9CV7 - chains B and D of the 5 polymer chains in the assembly; structure by electron microscopy, 3.80 A resolution.

# Chain B
Name: ZM233 NFL TD CC3+ gp140
Source organism: Human immunodeficiency virus 1
Chain sequence (661 residues; each row starts with the number of its first residue; note: 54 numbers in that range are skipped by the numbering (no residue carries them; nothing is unmodelled there); a row labelled like 184A-184F holds insertion residues (184A, then the next letters in order)):
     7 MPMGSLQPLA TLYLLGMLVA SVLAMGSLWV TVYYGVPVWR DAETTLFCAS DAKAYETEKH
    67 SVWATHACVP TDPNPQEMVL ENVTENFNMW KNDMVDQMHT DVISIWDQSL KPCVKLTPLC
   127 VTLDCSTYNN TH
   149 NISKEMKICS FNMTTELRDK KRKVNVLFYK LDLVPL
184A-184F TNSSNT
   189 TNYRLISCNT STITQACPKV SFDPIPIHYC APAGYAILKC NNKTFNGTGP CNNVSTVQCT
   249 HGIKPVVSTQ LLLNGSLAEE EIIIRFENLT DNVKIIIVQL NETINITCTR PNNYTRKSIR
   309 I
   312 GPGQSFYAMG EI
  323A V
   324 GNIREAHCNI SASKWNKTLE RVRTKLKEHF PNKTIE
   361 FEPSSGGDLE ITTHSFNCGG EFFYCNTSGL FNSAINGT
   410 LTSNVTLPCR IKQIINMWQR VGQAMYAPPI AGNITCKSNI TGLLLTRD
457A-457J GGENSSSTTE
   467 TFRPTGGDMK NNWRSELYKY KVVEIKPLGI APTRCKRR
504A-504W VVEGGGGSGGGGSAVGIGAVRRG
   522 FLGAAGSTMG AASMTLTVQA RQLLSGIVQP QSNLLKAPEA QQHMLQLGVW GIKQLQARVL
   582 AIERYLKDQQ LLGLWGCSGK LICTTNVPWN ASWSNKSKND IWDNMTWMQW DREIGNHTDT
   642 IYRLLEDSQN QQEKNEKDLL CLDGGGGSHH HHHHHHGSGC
Disordered / not traced: 7-30, 184A-184F, 457A-457J, 504A-504W, 547-569, 664-681
Disulfides: Cys54-Cys74, Cys119-Cys205, Cys126-Cys196, Cys131-Cys157, Cys218-Cys247, Cys228-Cys239, Cys296-Cys331, Cys378-Cys445, Cys385-Cys418, Cys598-Cys604
Covalent attachments: N-acetylglucosamine (NAG) linked to Asn160, Asn197, Asn229, Asn230, Asn234, Asn262, Asn289, Asn301, Asn332, Asn386, Asn448, Asn611

# Chain D
Name: ZM233 NFL TD CC3+ gp140
Source organism: Human immunodeficiency virus 1
Chain sequence (661 residues; row label = number of the first residue in the row; note: 58 numbers in that range are skipped by the numbering (no residue carries them; nothing is unmodelled there); a row labelled like 184A-184F holds insertion residues (184A, then the next letters in order)):
     7 MPMGSLQPLA TLYLLGMLVA SVLAMGSLWV TVYYGVPVWR DAETTLFCAS DAKAYETEKH
    67 SVWATHACVP TDPNPQEMVL ENVTENFNMW KNDMVDQMHT DVISIWDQSL KPCVKLTPLC
   127 VTLDCSTYNN TH
   149 NISKEMKICS FNMTTELRDK KRKVNVLFYK LDLVPL
184A-184F TNSSNT
   189 TNYRLISCNT STITQACPKV SFDPIPIHYC APAGYAILKC NNKTFNGTGP CNNVSTVQCT
   249 HGIKPVVSTQ LLLNGSLAEE EIIIRFENLT DNVKIIIVQL NETINITCTR PNNYTRKSIR
   309 I
   312 GPGQSFYAMG EI
  323A V
   324 GNIREAHCNI SASKWNKTLE RVRTKLKEHF PNKTIE
   361 FEPSSGGDLE ITTHSFNCGG EFFYCNTSGL FNSAINGT
   410 LTSNVTLPCR IKQIINMWQR VGQAMYAPPI AGNITCKSNI TGLLLTRD
457A-457J GGENSSSTTE
   467 TFRPTGGDMK NNWRSELYKY KVVEIKPLGI APTRCKR
503A-503Z RVVEGGGGSGGGGSAVGIGAVRRGFL
  504A G
   525 AAGSTMGAAS MTLTVQARQL LSGIVQPQSN LLKAPEAQQH MLQLGVWGIK QLQARVLAIE
   585 RYLKDQQLLG LWGCSGKLIC TTNVPWNASW SNKSKNDIWD NMTWMQWDRE IGNHTDTIYR
   645 LLEDSQNQQE KNEKDLLCLD GGGGSHHHHH HHHGSGC
Disordered / not traced: 7-32, 57-67, 184A-184F, 457A-457J, 503A-503Z, 504A, 546-570, 660-681
Disulfides: Cys54-Cys74, Cys119-Cys205, Cys126-Cys196, Cys131-Cys157, Cys218-Cys247, Cys228-Cys239, Cys296-Cys331, Cys378-Cys445, Cys385-Cys418, Cys598-Cys604
Covalent attachments: N-acetylglucosamine (NAG) linked to Asn160, Asn197, Asn230, Asn234, Asn241, Asn262, Asn289, Asn332, Asn386

# Chain B / chain D interface
Cross-chain cystine bridges: Cys662(B)-Cys501(D)
Contacting residue pairs - 42 pairs, chain B then chain D:
  Thr123(B) - Arg166(D)  hydrogen bond (backbone-side chain)
  Cys126(B) - Leu165(D)
  Cys126(B) - Arg166(D)  hydrogen bond (backbone-backbone)
  Val127(B) - Asp167(D)
  Thr128(B) - Asp167(D)
  Arg192(B) - Glu164(D)  salt bridge
  Cys196(B) - Glu164(D)
  Cys196(B) - Arg308(D)
  Cys196(B) - Pro313(D)
  Cys196(B) - Gly314(D)
  Asn197(B) - Glu164(D)
  Asn197(B) - Arg308(D)  hydrogen bond (backbone-side chain)
  Asn197(B) - Gly314(D)
  Thr198(B) - Gly314(D)
  Thr200(B) - Pro313(D)
  Leu576(B) - Leu576(D)  hydrophobic
  Val580(B) - Leu576(D)  hydrophobic
  Leu581(B) - Arg579(D)
  Glu584(B) - Arg579(D)  salt bridge
  Leu587(B) - Leu545(D)
  Leu587(B) - Ile583(D)  hydrophobic
  Leu587(B) - Leu587(D)  hydrophobic
  Lys588(B) - Leu545(D)
  Gln591(B) - Tyr40(D)
  Gln591(B) - Leu545(D)
  Gln591(B) - Tyr586(D)  hydrogen bond
  Leu595(B) - Ala541(D)  hydrophobic
  Leu595(B) - Arg542(D)
  Arg644(B) - Arg542(D)
  Glu647(B) - Thr538(D)  hydrogen bond
  Glu647(B) - Arg542(D)  salt bridge
  Asn651(B) - Met535(D)  hydrogen bond (side chain-backbone)
  Asn651(B) - Thr538(D)  hydrogen bond
  Glu654(B) - Leu602(D)
  Glu654(B) - Ile603(D)
  Lys655(B) - Ser534(D)
  Lys655(B) - Met535(D)
  Lys658(B) - Tyr39(D)  hydrogen bond
  Lys658(B) - Ile603(D)
  Leu661(B) - Lys502(D)
  Cys662(B) - Cys501(D)  disulfide
  Leu663(B) - Arg500(D)  hydrogen bond (backbone-side chain)
Interface residues without a listed pair, chain B (32 interface residues in all): Pro124, Ser199, Gln577, Ile583, Leu592, Tyr643
Interface residues without a listed pair, chain D (32 interface residues in all): Thr499, Gly531, Val539, Val580, Gln590, Lys601, Thr605

# Summary
Chain B and chain D each contribute 32 residues to their interface, with 1 disulfide bond, 9 hydrogen bonds
and 3 salt bridges. Polar pairs include Arg192(B)-Glu164(D), Glu584(B)-Arg579(D) and Glu647(B)-Arg542(D).
Covalently linked N-acetylglucosamine: at Asn160(B), Asn197(B), Asn229(B), Asn230(B), Asn234(B) and Asn262(B)
and 6 more.
Both chains are ZM233 NFL TD CC3+ gp140 (Human immunodeficiency virus 1). Entry 9CV7 (LJF-085 Fab in complex
with HIV Env ZM233 NFL TD CC3+ trimer) was determined by electron microscopy (same publication as 9DMF, 9CU5
and 9CU6).
